PDB entry 6MDS | X-ray diffraction, 2.50 A resolution | chain A

# Chain A
Molecule: Endo-beta-N-acetylglucosaminidase
From: Streptococcus pyogenes
UniProtKB: T1WGN1 (T1WGN1_STRPY); numbering as in UniProt (aligned over 44-843)
Amino-acid sequence (802 residues; row label = number of the first residue in the row):
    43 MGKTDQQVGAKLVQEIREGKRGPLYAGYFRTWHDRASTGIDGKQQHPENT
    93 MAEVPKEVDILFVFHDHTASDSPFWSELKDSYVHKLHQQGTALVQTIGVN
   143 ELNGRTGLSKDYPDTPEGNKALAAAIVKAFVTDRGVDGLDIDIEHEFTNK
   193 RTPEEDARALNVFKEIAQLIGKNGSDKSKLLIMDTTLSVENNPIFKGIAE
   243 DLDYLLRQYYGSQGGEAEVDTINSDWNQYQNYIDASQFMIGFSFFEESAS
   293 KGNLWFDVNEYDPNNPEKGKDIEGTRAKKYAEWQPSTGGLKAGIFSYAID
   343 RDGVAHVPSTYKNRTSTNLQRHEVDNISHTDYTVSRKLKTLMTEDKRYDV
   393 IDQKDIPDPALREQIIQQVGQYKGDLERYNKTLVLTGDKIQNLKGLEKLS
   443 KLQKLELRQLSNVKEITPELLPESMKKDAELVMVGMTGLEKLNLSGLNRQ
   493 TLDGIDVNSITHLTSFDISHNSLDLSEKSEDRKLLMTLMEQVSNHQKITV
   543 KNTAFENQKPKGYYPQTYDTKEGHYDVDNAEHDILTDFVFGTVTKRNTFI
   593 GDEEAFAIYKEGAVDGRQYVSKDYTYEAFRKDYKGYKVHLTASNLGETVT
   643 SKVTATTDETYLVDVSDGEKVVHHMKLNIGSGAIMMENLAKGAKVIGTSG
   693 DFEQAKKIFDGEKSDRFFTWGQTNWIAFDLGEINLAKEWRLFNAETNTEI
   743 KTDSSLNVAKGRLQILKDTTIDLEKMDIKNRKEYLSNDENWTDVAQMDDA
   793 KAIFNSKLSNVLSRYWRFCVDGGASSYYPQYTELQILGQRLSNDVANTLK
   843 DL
Disordered / not traced: 43-45, 833-844
Differences from the reference sequence: initiating methionine (43); expression tag (844)
Metal / ion sites: Ca2+: Lys699, Asp702, Glu704, Asp707, Thr824, Glu825
From the paper describing this entry:
  - binding site for N-acetylglucosamine: Asp108, Glu186, Gln250
  - binding site for beta-D-mannopyranose: His109
  - binding site for alpha-D-mannopyranose: Trp74, Asp184, Glu289
  - binding site for beta-D-galactopyranose: Arg176
  - specificity-determining residues: His109 (proposed by the authors, not directly observed)

# In short
The Ca2+ site is built by Lys699, Asp702, Glu704, Asp707, Thr824 and Glu825. The paper reports a binding site
for N-acetylglucosamine at Asp108, Glu186 and Gln250; a binding site for alpha-D-mannopyranose at Trp74,
Asp184 and Glu289.
Chain A is Endo-beta-N-acetylglucosaminidase (Streptococcus pyogenes); the structure, Crystal structure of
Streptococcus pyogenes endo-beta-N-acetylglucosaminidase (EndoS2) with complex biantennary glycan, was
determined by X-ray diffraction (same publication as 6E58 and 6MDV).
